Entry 5MG5 (X-ray diffraction, 3.44 A resolution); this record covers chains A and M of the 12 polymer chains in the assembly.

Chain A (and M):
Protein: Hydroxymethylglutaryl-CoA synthase
Source organism: Pseudomonas protegens
Notes: chain M of this document is another copy of the same molecule, construct and numbering; everything in this record applies to it too
UniProtKB: A0A1Z3SPL2 (A0A1Z3SPL2_9PSED); residues 1-362 here = UniProt positions 1-362
Amino-acid sequence (362 residues; numbered 1 to 362; the number before each row is that of its first residue):
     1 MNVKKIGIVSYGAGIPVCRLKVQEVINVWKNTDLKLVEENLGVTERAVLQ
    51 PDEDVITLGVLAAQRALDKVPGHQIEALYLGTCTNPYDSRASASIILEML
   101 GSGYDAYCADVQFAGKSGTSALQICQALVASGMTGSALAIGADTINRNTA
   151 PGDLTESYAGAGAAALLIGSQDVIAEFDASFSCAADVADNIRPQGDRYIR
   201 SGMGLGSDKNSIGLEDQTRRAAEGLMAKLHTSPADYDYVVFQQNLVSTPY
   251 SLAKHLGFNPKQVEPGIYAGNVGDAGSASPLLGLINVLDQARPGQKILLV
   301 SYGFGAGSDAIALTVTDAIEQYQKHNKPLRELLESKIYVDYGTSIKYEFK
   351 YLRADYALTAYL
Not modelled in the structure: 1-4 (chain M: 1-3)

Interface between chain A and chain M:
Residue-residue contacts - 58 pairs, chain A then chain M:
  V28(A) with G342(M); K346(M), hydrogen bond (backbone-side chain); Y351(M)
  W29(A) with K346(M); Y351(M), hydrophobic; R353(M)
  N31(A) with Y361(M)
  P151(A) with L352(M); R353(M), hydrogen bond (backbone-side chain)
  G152(A) with Y361(M)
  D153(A) with Y361(M); L362(M)
  L154(A) with Y361(M), hydrogen bond (backbone-backbone)
  R197(A) with L352(M)
  Y198(A) with L352(M), hydrogen bond (side chain-backbone)
  R200(A) with A354(M); Y356(M), hydrogen bond (side chain-backbone); A357(M); L358(M); L362(M), hydrogen bond (side chain-backbone)
  S201(A) with L358(M)
  Y341(A) with Y351(M)
  G342(A) with V28(M)
  I345(A) with Y351(M), hydrophobic
  K346(A) with V28(M), hydrogen bond (side chain-backbone); W29(M)
  F349(A) with L352(M)
  K350(A) with Y351(M); L352(M), hydrogen bond (backbone-backbone)
  Y351(A) with V28(M); W29(M), hydrophobic; P151(M), hydrophobic; Y341(M); I345(M), hydrophobic; K350(M); Y351(M), hydrophobic; L352(M)
  L352(A) with P151(M); Y198(M), hydrogen bond (backbone-side chain); K350(M), hydrogen bond (backbone-backbone); Y351(M); L352(M)
  R353(A) with W29(M); P151(M), hydrogen bond (side chain-backbone)
  A354(A) with R200(M)
  Y356(A) with R200(M), hydrogen bond (backbone-side chain)
  A357(A) with R200(M)
  L358(A) with R200(M); S201(M)
  Y361(A) with W29(M); N31(M); G152(M); D153(M); L154(M), hydrogen bond (backbone-backbone)
  L362(A) with D153(M); L154(M), hydrophobic; R200(M); L205(M), hydrophobic
Also at the interface, not in a pair above, chain A (31 interface residues in all): K30, M203, L205, D340, T343
Also at the interface, not in a pair above, chain M (33 interface residues in all): K30, A150, R197, M203, G204, D340, T343, F349

Summary:
31 residues of chain A and 33 residues of chain M are in contact, with 13 hydrogen bonds. Polar contacts
include V28(A)-K346(M), P151(A)-R353(M) and Y198(A)-L352(M).
Chain A and chain M are both Hydroxymethylglutaryl-CoA synthase (Pseudomonas protegens); the structure, A
multi-component acyltransferase PhlABC from Pseudomonas protegens soaked with the monoacetylphloroglucinol
(MAPG), was determined by X-ray diffraction, deposited together with 5M3K.
